PDB entry 1XPX | X-ray diffraction, 2.80 A resolution | chains D and A of the 3 polymer chains in the assembly

Chain D:
Molecule: 10-nt DNA strand
Sequence (10 nucleotides; row label = number of the first residue in the row):
   300 AGCATGCCTG

Chain A:
Molecule: Protein prospero
From: Drosophila melanogaster
Notes: fragment: homeo-prospero domain (residues 1245-1401)
UniProtKB: P29617 (PROS_DROME); residues 1241-1403 here = UniProt positions 1241-1403
Sequence (163 residues; numbered 1241 to 1403; the number before each row is that of its first residue):
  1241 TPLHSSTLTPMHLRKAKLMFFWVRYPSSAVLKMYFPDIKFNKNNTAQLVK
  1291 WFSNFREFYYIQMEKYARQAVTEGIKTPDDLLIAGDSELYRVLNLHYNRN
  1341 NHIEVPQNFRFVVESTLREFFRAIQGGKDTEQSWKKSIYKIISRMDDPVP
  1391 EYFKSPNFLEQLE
Unresolved in the structure: 1241-1244, 1314-1326, 1402-1403
What the authors report for this chain:
  - binding site for the 10-nt DNA strand: Gln1287, Lys1290, Trp1291, Asn1294, Arg1339
  - specificity-determining residues: Lys1290, Asn1294
  - binding site for the 10-nt DNA strand (chain D): Lys1282, Lys1376
  - conformationally variable residues (order/disorder transition): Asn1397 to Gln1401

How chain D and chain A interact:
Pairs across the interface (5; chain D residue first):
  DC302(D) - Lys1282(A)  salt bridge to the phosphate
  DC306(D) - Lys1290(A)  base contact
  DC306(D) - Lys1376(A)  salt bridge to the phosphate
  DC307(D) - Lys1290(A)  base contact
  DC307(D) - Glu1297(A)  base contact
Interface residues without a listed pair, chain D (6 interface residues in all): DA303, DG305, DT308

In short:
6 residues of chain D and 4 residues of chain A are in contact; the contacts include 2 salt bridges. Polar
contacts include DC302(D)-Lys1282(A) and DC306(D)-Lys1376(A). From the paper: a binding site for the 10-nt DNA
strand at Gln1287(A), Lys1290(A) and Trp1291(A) among others; a binding site for the 10-nt DNA strand (chain
D) at Lys1282(A) and Lys1376(A).
Chain D is a 10-nt DNA strand and chain A is Protein prospero (Drosophila melanogaster); the structure,
Structural basis of prospero-DNA interaction; implications for transcription regulation in developing cells,
was determined by X-ray diffraction.
